4WU5 - chains A and C of the 3 polymer chains in the assembly; structure by X-ray diffraction, 2.40 A resolution.

Chain A:
Name: HLA class I histocompatibility antigen, A-24 alpha chain
Organism: Homo sapiens
UniProt: P05534 (1A24_HUMAN); residues 1-274 here correspond to UniProt positions 25-298 (UniProt number = residue number + 24)
Chain sequence (275 residues; row label = number of the first residue in the row; numbering starts at 0):
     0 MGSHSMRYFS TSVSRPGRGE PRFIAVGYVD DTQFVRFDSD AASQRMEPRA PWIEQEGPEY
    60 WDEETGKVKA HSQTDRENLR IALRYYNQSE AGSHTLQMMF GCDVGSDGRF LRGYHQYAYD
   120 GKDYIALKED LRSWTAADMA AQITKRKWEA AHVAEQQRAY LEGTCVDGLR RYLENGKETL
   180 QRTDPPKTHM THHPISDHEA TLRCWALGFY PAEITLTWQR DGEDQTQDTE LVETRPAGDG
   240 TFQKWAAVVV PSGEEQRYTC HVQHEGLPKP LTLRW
Not modelled in the structure: 0
Construct notes: expression tag (0)
Cystine bridges: Cys101-Cys164, Cys203-Cys259

Chain C:
Name: 8-Mer peptide from Protein Nef
UniProt: Q9YYU8 (Q9YYU8_9HIV1); residues 1-8 here correspond to UniProt positions 134-141 (UniProt number = residue number + 133)
Chain sequence (8 residues; numbered 1 to 8; the number before each row is that of its first residue):
     1 RYPLTFGW

How chain A and chain C interact:
Pairs across the interface (42; chain A residue first):
  Met5(A) - Arg1(C)
  Tyr7(A) - Arg1(C)  hydrogen bond (side chain-backbone)
  Tyr7(A) - Tyr2(C)  hydrogen bond (side chain-backbone)
  Tyr7(A) - Pro3(C)
  Ser9(A) - Tyr2(C)
  Phe22(A) - Tyr2(C)
  Ala24(A) - Tyr2(C)
  Met45(A) - Tyr2(C)  hydrophobic
  Glu63(A) - Arg1(C)
  Glu63(A) - Tyr2(C)  hydrogen bond (side chain-backbone)
  Lys66(A) - Tyr2(C)  hydrogen bond (side chain-backbone)
  Val67(A) - Tyr2(C)
  His70(A) - Tyr2(C)  hydrogen bond
  His70(A) - Thr5(C)
  Thr73(A) - Thr5(C)
  Thr73(A) - Phe6(C)
  Thr73(A) - Gly7(C)
  Asn77(A) - Phe6(C)
  Asn77(A) - Gly7(C)
  Asn77(A) - Trp8(C)  hydrogen bond (side chain-backbone)
  Ile80(A) - Trp8(C)
  Tyr84(A) - Trp8(C)  hydrogen bond (side chain-backbone)
  Leu95(A) - Trp8(C)  hydrophobic
  Met97(A) - Thr5(C)
  Phe99(A) - Pro3(C)  hydrophobic
  His114(A) - Leu4(C)
  Tyr116(A) - Thr5(C)
  Tyr116(A) - Trp8(C)  hydrophobic
  Tyr123(A) - Trp8(C)
  Thr143(A) - Trp8(C)  hydrogen bond (side chain-backbone)
  Lys146(A) - Trp8(C)  hydrogen bond (side chain-backbone)
  Trp147(A) - Phe6(C)
  Trp147(A) - Gly7(C)  hydrogen bond (side chain-backbone)
  Trp147(A) - Trp8(C)
  Val152(A) - Phe6(C)  hydrophobic
  Gln155(A) - Leu4(C)
  Gln156(A) - Leu4(C)  hydrogen bond (side chain-backbone)
  Gln156(A) - Phe6(C)
  Tyr159(A) - Arg1(C)  hydrogen bond (side chain-backbone)
  Tyr159(A) - Tyr2(C)  hydrogen bond (side chain-backbone)
  Arg170(A) - Arg1(C)
  Tyr171(A) - Arg1(C)  hydrogen bond (side chain-backbone)
Other interface residues (no listed pair), chain A (36 interface residues in all): Glu55, Tyr59, Ala81, Ala117, Tyr118, Thr163, Gly167

Summary:
Chain A and chain C form an interface of 36 and 8 residues respectively, with 14 hydrogen bonds. Among the
polar pairs are Tyr7(A)-Arg1(C), Tyr7(A)-Tyr2(C) and Glu63(A)-Tyr2(C).
Chain A is HLA class I histocompatibility antigen, A-24 alpha chain (Homo sapiens) and chain C is an 8-Mer
peptide from Protein Nef; the structure, HLA-A24 in complex with HIV-1 Nef134-8(wt), was determined by X-ray
diffraction.
